PDB entry 1F9Z | X-ray diffraction, 1.50 A resolution | chains A and B

== Chain A (and B) ==
Molecule: Glyoxalase I
Source organism: Escherichia coli
Notes: EC 4.4.1.5; chain B of this document is another copy of the same molecule, construct and numbering; everything in this record applies to it too
UniProtKB: P0AC81 (LGUL_ECOLI); residue numbers follow UniProt; this construct covers 1-135
Chain sequence (135 residues; row label = number of the first residue in the row):
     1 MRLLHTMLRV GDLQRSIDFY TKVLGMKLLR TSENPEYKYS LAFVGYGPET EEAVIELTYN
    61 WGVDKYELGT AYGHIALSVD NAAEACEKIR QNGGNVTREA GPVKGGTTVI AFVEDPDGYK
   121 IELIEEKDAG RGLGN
Not modelled in the structure: 127-133
Metal / ion sites: Ni2+ site 1: H5, E56 (shared with H74(B), E122(B) of chain B); Ni2+ site 2: H74, E122 (shared with H5(B), E56(B) of chain B)

== How chain A and chain B interact ==
Contacting residue pairs - 88 pairs, chain A then chain B:
  M1(A) - L24(B)
  M1(A) - Y46(B)
  M1(A) - S78(B)
  R2(A) - Y46(B)
  R2(A) - L77(B)
  R2(A) - S78(B)  hydrogen bond (backbone-backbone)
  L3(A) - A53(B)
  L3(A) - V54(B)
  L3(A) - I55(B)  hydrophobic
  L3(A) - I75(B)  hydrophobic
  L3(A) - A76(B)
  L3(A) - L77(B)  hydrophobic
  L4(A) - A76(B)  hydrogen bond (backbone-backbone)
  L4(A) - L77(B)
  L4(A) - S78(B)
  L4(A) - I124(B)  hydrophobic
  H5(A) - H74(B)  hydrogen bond
  H5(A) - I75(B)
  H5(A) - A76(B)  hydrogen bond (backbone-backbone)
  H5(A) - E122(B)  salt bridge
  T6(A) - T6(B)  hydrogen bond
  T6(A) - Y72(B)
  T6(A) - H74(B)
  T6(A) - I75(B)
  M7(A) - Y72(B)
  M7(A) - G73(B)  hydrogen bond (backbone-backbone)
  M7(A) - H74(B)  hydrogen bond (backbone-backbone)
  L8(A) - Y72(B)  hydrophobic
  R9(A) - T70(B)  hydrogen bond (side chain-backbone)
  R9(A) - A71(B)  hydrogen bond (backbone-backbone)
  R9(A) - Y72(B)  hydrogen bond (side chain-backbone)
  R9(A) - G73(B)
  L24(A) - M1(B)
  E36(A) - K104(B)  salt bridge
  Y46(A) - M1(B)
  Y46(A) - R2(B)
  A53(A) - L3(B)
  A53(A) - A53(B)  hydrophobic
  V54(A) - L3(B)
  I55(A) - L3(B)  hydrophobic
  E56(A) - H74(B)  salt bridge
  Y66(A) - T70(B)
  Y66(A) - A71(B)  hydrophobic
  E67(A) - G69(B)
  E67(A) - T70(B)  hydrogen bond (backbone-backbone)
  E67(A) - A71(B)  hydrogen bond (backbone-backbone)
  L68(A) - L68(B)
  G69(A) - E67(B)
  T70(A) - R9(B)  hydrogen bond (backbone-side chain)
  T70(A) - Y66(B)
  T70(A) - E67(B)  hydrogen bond (backbone-backbone)
  A71(A) - R9(B)  hydrogen bond (backbone-backbone)
  A71(A) - Y66(B)  hydrophobic
  A71(A) - E67(B)  hydrogen bond (backbone-backbone)
  A71(A) - L68(B)  hydrophobic
  A71(A) - Y119(B)  hydrogen bond (backbone-side chain)
  Y72(A) - T6(B)
  Y72(A) - M7(B)
  Y72(A) - L8(B)  hydrophobic
  Y72(A) - R9(B)  hydrogen bond (backbone-side chain)
  Y72(A) - Y72(B)  hydrophobic
  Y72(A) - Y119(B)
  G73(A) - M7(B)  hydrogen bond (backbone-backbone)
  G73(A) - R9(B)
  H74(A) - H5(B)  hydrogen bond
  H74(A) - T6(B)
  H74(A) - M7(B)  hydrogen bond (backbone-backbone)
  H74(A) - E56(B)  salt bridge
  I75(A) - H5(B)
  I75(A) - T6(B)
  A76(A) - L3(B)
  A76(A) - L4(B)  hydrogen bond (backbone-backbone)
  A76(A) - H5(B)  hydrogen bond (backbone-backbone)
  L77(A) - R2(B)
  L77(A) - L3(B)  hydrophobic
  L77(A) - L4(B)
  S78(A) - M1(B)
  S78(A) - R2(B)  hydrogen bond (side chain-backbone)
  S78(A) - L4(B)
  D80(A) - M1(B)
  K104(A) - E36(B)  salt bridge
  K104(A) - Y37(B)  hydrogen bond
  Y119(A) - A71(B)  hydrogen bond (side chain-backbone)
  Y119(A) - Y72(B)
  E122(A) - H5(B)  salt bridge
  I124(A) - L4(B)  hydrophobic
  E126(A) - R2(B)  salt bridge
  E126(A) - L4(B)
Interface residues without a listed pair, chain A (38 interface residues in all): M26, Y37, V79
Interface residues without a listed pair, chain B (37 interface residues in all): G25, V79, D80

== In short ==
38 residues of chain A face 37 of chain B across their interface; the contacts include 26 hydrogen bonds and 7
salt bridges. Polar pairs include H5(A)-E122(B), E36(A)-K104(B) and E56(A)-H74(B). The Ni2+ site 1 is built by
H5(A) and E56(A).
Both chains are Glyoxalase I (Escherichia coli). Entry 1F9Z (Crystal structure of the ni(ii)-bound glyoxalase
I from escherichia coli) was determined by X-ray diffraction together with 1FA5, 1FA6, 1FA7 and 1FA8 from the
same study.
